PDB entry 8RTW | X-ray diffraction, 1.99 A resolution | chains A and B

[Chain A]
Name: Anti-testosterone Fab 220 light chain
Source organism: Mus musculus
Notes: antibody fragment or engineered binder
Chain sequence (216 residues; numbered -1 to 214; the number before each row is that of its first residue; numbers below 1 keep their minus sign (Glu-1 is residue -1)):
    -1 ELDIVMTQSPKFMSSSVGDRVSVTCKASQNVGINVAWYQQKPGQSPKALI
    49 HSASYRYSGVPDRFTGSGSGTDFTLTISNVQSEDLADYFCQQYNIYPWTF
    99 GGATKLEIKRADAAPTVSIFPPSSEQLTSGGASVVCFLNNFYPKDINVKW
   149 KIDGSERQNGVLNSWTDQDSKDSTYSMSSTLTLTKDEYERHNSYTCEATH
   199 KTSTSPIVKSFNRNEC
Not modelled in the structure: -1 to 0
Disulfide bonds: Cys23-Cys88, Cys134-Cys194
Ligand contacts: testosterone (TES): Ala34, Tyr36, His49, Tyr55, Gln89, Tyr91, Trp96

[Chain B]
Name: Anti-testosterone Fab 220 heavy chain
Source organism: Mus musculus
Notes: antibody fragment or engineered binder
Chain sequence (229 residues; numbered 1 to 229; the number before each row is that of its first residue):
     1 EVQLQQPGPELVKPGASVKVSCKASGYSFTDHNMYWVKQSHGKSLEWIGS
    51 IDPYNGGTRYNQKFRGKATLTVDKSSGTAFMHLNSLTSEDSAVYYCYIGS
   101 FYFVYWGQGTLVTVSSAKTTPPSVYPLAPGSAAQTNSMVTLGCLVKGYFP
   151 EPVTVTWNSGSLSSGVHTFPAVLQSDLYTLSSSVTVPSSTWPSETVTCNV
   201 AHPASSTKVDKKIVPRDCGAAAAHHHHHH
Not modelled in the structure: 219-229
Disulfide bonds: Cys22-Cys96, Cys143-Cys198
Ligand contacts: testosterone (TES): Tyr35, Tyr97, Gly99, Ser100, Phe101, Val104

[Chain A / chain B interface]
Inter-chain disulfides: Cys214(A)-Cys218(B)
Pairs across the interface (73; chain A residue first):
  Asp1(A) - Lys63(B)
  Tyr36(A) - Tyr97(B)
  Tyr36(A) - Val104(B)
  Tyr36(A) - Trp106(B)  hydrogen bond
  Gln38(A) - Gln39(B)  hydrogen bond
  Gln38(A) - Tyr95(B)  hydrogen bond
  Ser43(A) - Tyr95(B)
  Ser43(A) - Gly107(B)
  Pro44(A) - Trp106(B)
  Ala46(A) - Val104(B)  hydrophobic
  His49(A) - Phe101(B)  hydrogen bond (side chain-backbone)
  Ser50(A) - Phe101(B)
  Tyr55(A) - Ser100(B)  hydrogen bond (side chain-backbone)
  Tyr55(A) - Phe101(B)
  Tyr55(A) - Tyr102(B)
  Tyr55(A) - Phe103(B)
  Tyr55(A) - Val104(B)
  Phe87(A) - Leu45(B)  hydrophobic
  Gln89(A) - Tyr97(B)  hydrogen bond
  Tyr94(A) - Trp47(B)  hydrophobic
  Tyr94(A) - Arg59(B)
  Pro95(A) - Trp47(B)  hydrophobic
  Pro95(A) - Asn61(B)
  Trp96(A) - Tyr35(B)  hydrophobic
  Trp96(A) - Trp47(B)
  Trp96(A) - Tyr97(B)
  Phe98(A) - Leu45(B)
  Phe98(A) - Trp47(B)
  Gly99(A) - Ser44(B)
  Gly100(A) - Ser44(B)
  Ser116(A) - Thr140(B)
  Phe118(A) - Leu127(B)
  Phe118(A) - Ala128(B)
  Phe118(A) - Pro129(B)
  Phe118(A) - Thr140(B)
  Pro119(A) - Ala128(B)
  Pro119(A) - Arg216(B)
  Pro120(A) - Arg216(B)  hydrogen bond (backbone-side chain)
  Ser121(A) - Tyr125(B)
  Ser121(A) - Pro126(B)
  Ser121(A) - Arg216(B)
  Glu123(A) - Tyr125(B)
  Glu123(A) - Pro126(B)
  Glu123(A) - Lys211(B)
  Gln124(A) - Tyr125(B)
  Gln124(A) - Lys146(B)
  Ser127(A) - Tyr125(B)
  Ser131(A) - Leu144(B)
  Ser131(A) - Lys146(B)
  Val133(A) - Leu127(B)  hydrophobic
  Phe135(A) - Leu127(B)  hydrophobic
  Phe135(A) - Phe169(B)  hydrophobic
  Phe135(A) - Ser181(B)
  Phe135(A) - Ser182(B)
  Phe135(A) - Ser183(B)
  Asn137(A) - His167(B)
  Asn137(A) - Phe169(B)
  Asn137(A) - Ser183(B)  hydrogen bond
  Asn138(A) - His167(B)  hydrogen bond
  Leu160(A) - Val172(B)  hydrophobic
  Asn161(A) - Val172(B)
  Ser162(A) - Phe169(B)
  Ser162(A) - Pro170(B)  hydrogen bond (side chain-backbone)
  Trp163(A) - Pro170(B)
  Thr164(A) - Phe169(B)
  Ser174(A) - His167(B)  hydrogen bond
  Ser174(A) - Phe169(B)
  Met175(A) - Phe169(B)
  Ser176(A) - Phe169(B)
  Ser176(A) - Ser181(B)  hydrogen bond
  Glu213(A) - Ser131(B)
  Cys214(A) - Ser131(B)
  Cys214(A) - Cys218(B)  disulfide
Other interface residues (no listed pair), chain A (45 interface residues in all): Gln42, Ser56, Ser122, Asp167, Thr180
Other interface residues (no listed pair), chain B (43 interface residues in all): Val37, Glu46, Gly130, Leu141, Gly142, Thr168, Gln174

[In short]
The interface between chain A and chain B involves 45 residues on one side and 43 on the other; the contacts
include 1 disulfide bond and 12 hydrogen bonds. Polar pairs include Tyr36(A)-Trp106(B), Gln38(A)-Gln39(B) and
Gln38(A)-Tyr95(B). Testosterone is bound between chain A and chain B.
Chain A is Anti-testosterone Fab 220 light chain and chain B is Anti-testosterone Fab 220 heavy chain, both
from Mus musculus; the structure, Crystal Structure of the Anti-testosterone Fab in Complex with Testosterone,
was determined by X-ray diffraction, deposited together with 8RTX.
